8B4I - chains B and H of the 10 polymer chains in the assembly; structure by electron microscopy, 3.32 A resolution.

Chain B:
Protein: Mitochondrial import receptor subunit Tom40
Source organism: Neurospora crassa
UniProtKB: A0A0B0E409 (A0A0B0E409_NEUCS); residue numbers follow UniProt; this construct covers 1-349
Chain sequence (349 residues; numbered 1 to 349; the number before each row is that of its first residue):
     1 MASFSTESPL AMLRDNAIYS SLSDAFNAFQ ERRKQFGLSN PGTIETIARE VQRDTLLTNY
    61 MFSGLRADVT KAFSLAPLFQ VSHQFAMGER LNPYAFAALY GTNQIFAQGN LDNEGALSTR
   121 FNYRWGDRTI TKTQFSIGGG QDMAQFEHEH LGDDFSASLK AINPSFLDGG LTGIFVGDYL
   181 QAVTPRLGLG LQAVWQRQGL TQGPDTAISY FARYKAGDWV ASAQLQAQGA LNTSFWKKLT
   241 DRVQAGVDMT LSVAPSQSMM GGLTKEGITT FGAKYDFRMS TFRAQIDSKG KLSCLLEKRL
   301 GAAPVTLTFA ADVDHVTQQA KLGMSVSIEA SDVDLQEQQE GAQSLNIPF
Not modelled in the structure: 1-24
Ligand contacts:
  - DU0 (2-[2-[(1S,2S,4S,5'R,6R,7S,8R,9S,12S,13R,16S)-5',7,9,13-tetramethylspiro[5-oxapentacyclo[10.8.0.02,9.04,8.013,18]icos-18-ene-6,2'-oxane]-16-yl]oxyethyl]propane-1,3-diol), molecule 1: Ile286, Asp287, Ser288, Lys289, Gly290, Val316
  - DU0, molecule 2: Ile286, Gly290, His315, Val316
  - DU0, molecule 3: Leu300, Gly301, Ala302, Ala303, Val305, Ile328
  - diundecyl phosphatidyl choline (PLC): Leu65, Arg66, Ala67, Met87, Leu296, Lys298, Leu307, Phe309, Met324, Val326
From the paper describing this entry:
  - binding site for diundecyl phosphatidyl choline: Phe309

Chain H:
Protein: TOM6
Source organism: Neurospora crassa
UniProtKB: Q9C1J1 (Q9C1J1_NEUCS); numbering as in UniProt (aligned over 1-60)
Chain sequence (60 residues; row label = number of the first residue in the row):
     1 MPSAKYIERP GGSRKSKGFI RSTYDSLTSS ENASVVRSIA FFGAAVAFLS SSWGEMLVVQ
Not modelled in the structure: 1-21

Chain B / chain H interface:
Contacting residue pairs (25):
  Thr233(B) with Phe42(H)
  Lys237(B) with Leu49(H)
  Leu239(B) with Gly54(H); Leu57(H), hydrophobic; Val58(H), hydrophobic
  Thr240(B) with Val58(H)
  Ala245(B) with Leu49(H), hydrophobic
  Val247(B) with Phe42(H), hydrophobic; Ala45(H), hydrophobic
  Met249(B) with Ser38(H); Phe42(H), hydrophobic
  Lys265(B) with Glu31(H), salt bridge; Asn32(H); Val35(H)
  Glu266(B) with Val35(H)
  Gly267(B) with Ser38(H)
  Ile268(B) with Ser38(H), hydrogen bond (backbone-side chain)
  Thr269(B) with Ser38(H), hydrogen bond (backbone-side chain); Phe41(H)
  Phe271(B) with Ala45(H), hydrophobic; Leu49(H), hydrophobic
  Tyr275(B) with Leu57(H), hydrogen bond (side chain-backbone)
  Asp287(B) with Phe41(H)
  Ser288(B) with Arg37(H); Phe41(H)
Interface residues without a listed pair, chain B (22 interface residues in all): Phe235, Val243, Gly246, Leu251, Leu263, Ile286
Interface residues without a listed pair, chain H (17 interface residues in all): Ser34, Ile39, Val46, Phe48, Ser50

Overview:
22 residues of chain B and 17 residues of chain H are in contact, with 3 hydrogen bonds and 1 salt bridge.
Polar pairs include Lys265(B)-Glu31(H), Ile268(B)-Ser38(H) and Thr269(B)-Ser38(H). Ligands of chain B:
diundecyl phosphatidyl choline and 3 copies of compound DU0. The paper reports a binding site for diundecyl
phosphatidyl choline at Phe309(B).
Here chain B is Mitochondrial import receptor subunit Tom40 and chain H is TOM6, both from Neurospora crassa.
Entry 8B4I (Cryo-EM structure of the Neurospora crassa TOM core complex at 3.3 angstrom) was determined by
electron microscopy.
